7OZ3 - chains B and G of the 6 polymer chains in the assembly; structure by electron microscopy, 4.46 A resolution (low resolution: residue-level contacts below are approximate; hydrogen-bond / salt-bridge calls are withheld).

== Chain B ==
Name: GntR family transcriptional regulator
Source organism: Streptococcus agalactiae
UniProtKB: K0JNC6 (K0JNC6_STRAG); residue numbers follow UniProt; this construct covers 1-213
Sequence (215 residues; row label = number of the first residue in the row; numbers below 1 keep their minus sign (Gly-1 is residue -1)):
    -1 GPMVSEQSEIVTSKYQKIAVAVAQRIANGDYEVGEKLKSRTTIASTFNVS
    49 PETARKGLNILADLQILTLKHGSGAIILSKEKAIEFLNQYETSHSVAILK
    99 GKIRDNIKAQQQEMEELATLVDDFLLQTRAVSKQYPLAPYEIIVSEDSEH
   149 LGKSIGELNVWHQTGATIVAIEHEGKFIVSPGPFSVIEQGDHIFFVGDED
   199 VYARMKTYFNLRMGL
Disordered / not traced: -1 to 7, 211-213
Sequence notes: expression tag (-1 to 0)
Residues lining bound ligands: 2BA ((2R,3R,3aS,5R,7aR,9R,10R,10aS,12R,14aR)-2,9-bis(6-amino-9H-purin-9-yl)octahydro-2H,7H-difuro[3,2-d:3',2'-j][1,3,7,9,2,8 ]tetraoxadiphosphacyclododecine-3,5,10,12-tetrol 5,12-dioxide): Ile153, Gly154, Asn157, Val158, Trp159, His160, Ala164, Thr165, Ile166, Pro179, Gly180, Pro181
What the authors report for this chain:
  - binding site for pBusA_for (chain G): Lys36, Arg38, Arg53, Lys54, Gly70, Gly72
  - mutagenesis - W159A: increased binding to target DNA

== Chain G ==
Molecule: pBusA_for
Source organism: Streptococcus agalactiae
Sequence (152 nucleotides; each row starts with the number of its first residue; numbers below 1 keep their minus sign (DA-25 is residue -25)):
   -25 ATAAAGCTTCTCTAAGCAAGGTGTTGACATAAAGAGACCATACATGATAT
    25 TATAGTTATGGTCTGTCTCGGCAGTTTATTTTTTTGAGTAAAAAAGTGAC
    75 TACCCTTTTACGATAACTCAACGTCACTTTATAGATAAGACACGGATCCT
   125 AT
Disordered / not traced: -25 to 0, 45-126

== Interface between chain B and chain G ==
Pairs across the interface (17; chain B residue first):
  Ser11(B) - DA32(G)
  Lys12(B) - DA32(G)
  Lys12(B) - DT33(G)
  Tyr13(B) - DT31(G)
  Tyr13(B) - DA32(G)
  Ser48(B) - DT33(G)
  Glu50(B) - DT33(G)
  Glu50(B) - DG34(G)
  Glu50(B) - DG35(G)
  Thr51(B) - DA32(G)
  Thr51(B) - DT33(G)
  His69(B) - DT38(G)
  His69(B) - DG39(G)
  His69(B) - DT40(G)
  Gly70(B) - DT40(G)
  Ser71(B) - DT40(G)
  Ser71(B) - DC41(G)
Also at the interface, not in a pair above, chain B (11 interface residues in all): Arg38, Lys54
Also at the interface, not in a pair above, chain G (10 interface residues in all): DT36

== In short ==
11 residues of chain B face 10 of chain G across their interface. Chain B binds compound 2BA. The paper
reports a binding site for pBusA_for (chain G) at Lys36(B), Arg38(B) and Arg53(B) among others; W159A of chain
B increases binding to target DNA.
Here chain B is GntR family transcriptional regulator and chain G is pBusA_for, both from Streptococcus
agalactiae. Entry 7OZ3 (S. agalactiae BusR in complex with its busA-promotor DNA) was determined by electron
microscopy, deposited together with 7B5T, 7B5U, 7B5W and 7B5Y.
